5VU0 - chains B and C of the 3 polymer chains in the assembly; structure by X-ray diffraction, 2.26 A resolution.

Chain B:
Name: Immunoglobulin gamma-1 heavy chain
Source organism: Homo sapiens
Notes: fragment: Fc region
UniProtKB: P0DOX5 (IGG1_HUMAN); residues 228-444 here correspond to UniProt positions 230-446 (UniProt number = residue number + 2)
Sequence (217 residues; each row starts with the number of its first residue):
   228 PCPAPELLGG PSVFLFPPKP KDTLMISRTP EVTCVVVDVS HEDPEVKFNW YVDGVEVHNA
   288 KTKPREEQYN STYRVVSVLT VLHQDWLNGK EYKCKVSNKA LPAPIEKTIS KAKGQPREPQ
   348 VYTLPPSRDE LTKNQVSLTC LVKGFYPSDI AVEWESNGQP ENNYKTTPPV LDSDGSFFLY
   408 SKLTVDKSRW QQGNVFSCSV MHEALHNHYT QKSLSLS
Not modelled in the structure: 228
Cystine bridges: C261-C321, C367-C425
Covalently attached groups: glycan linked to N297
Ion coordination: Na+ site 1: W313, K317; Na+ site 2: P352, S364, T366; Na+ site 3 near E357 (its only coordinating residue here); Na+ site 4: W417, N421
Curated features (UniProtKB/Swiss-Prot):
  - glycosylation: N297 (N-linked (GlcNAc...) (complex) asparagine)
Reported in the primary citation:
  - post-translational modification sites: N297
  - binding site for N-acetylglucosamine: F241, F243 (from molecular simulation)

Chain C:
Name: Low affinity immunoglobulin gamma Fc region receptor III-A
Source organism: Homo sapiens
UniProtKB: H0Y755 (H0Y755_HUMAN); residues 3-174 here correspond to UniProt positions 74-245 (UniProt number = residue number + 71)
Sequence (172 residues; row label = number of the first residue in the row):
     3 TDLPKAVVFL EPQWYRVLEK DSVTLKCQGA YSPEDQSTQW FHNESLISSQ ASSYFIDAAT
    63 VDDSGEYRCQ TQLSTLSDPV QLEVHIGWLL LQAPRWVFKE EDPIHLRCHS WKNTALHKVT
   123 YLQNGKGRKY FHHNSDFYIP KATLKDSGSY FCRGLVGSKN VSSETVQITI TQ
Not modelled in the structure: 31-37
Cystine bridges: C29-C71, C110-C154
Covalently attached groups: N-acetylglucosamine (NAG) linked to N45, N162
Sequence notes: engineered mutation Q38 (Asn109 in H0Y755), Q74 (Asn145 in H0Y755), V158 (Phe229 in H0Y755), Q169 (Asn240 in H0Y755)
Reported in the primary citation:
  - post-translational modification sites: N162
  - post-translational modification sites: N45 (proposed by the authors, not directly observed)
  - mutagenesis - N45Q, N45Q/N162Q, N162Q (3.5-fold): decreased binding to Immunoglobulin gamma-1 heavy chain (chain B)
  - mutagenesis - N38Q/N74Q/N169Q: increased binding to Immunoglobulin gamma-1 heavy chain (chain B)

Interface between chain B and chain C:
Pairs across the interface (17):
  L235(B) - W90(C)
  L235(B) - V158(C)
  L235(B) - G159(C)
  G236(B) - W90(C)
  G236(B) - V158(C)
  G236(B) - K161(C)  hydrogen bond (backbone-side chain)
  G237(B) - K161(C)
  P238(B) - K161(C)  hydrogen bond (backbone-side chain)
  S239(B) - K161(C)
  A327(B) - W113(C)
  L328(B) - W113(C)
  L328(B) - K161(C)
  P329(B) - I88(C)
  P329(B) - G89(C)
  P329(B) - W90(C)
  P329(B) - W113(C)
  A330(B) - I88(C)  hydrophobic
Interface residues without a listed pair, chain B (11 interface residues in all): K326, I332
Interface residues without a listed pair, chain C (8 interface residues in all): T116

Overview:
The interface between chain B and chain C involves 11 residues on one side and 8 on the other; the contacts
include 2 hydrogen bonds. Among the polar pairs are G236(B)-K161(C) and P238(B)-K161(C). From the paper: a
binding site for N-acetylglucosamine at F241(B) and F243(B); N45Q, N45Q/N162Q and N162Q of chain C reduce
binding to Immunoglobulin gamma-1 heavy chain (chain B).
Here chain B is Immunoglobulin gamma-1 heavy chain and chain C is Low affinity immunoglobulin gamma Fc region
receptor III-A, both from Homo sapiens. Entry 5VU0 (Crystal structure of the complex between
afucosylated/galactosylated human IgG1 Fc and Fc gamma receptor IIIa (CD16A) ...) was determined by X-ray
diffraction.
